6JID - chains A and B; structure by X-ray diffraction, 2.50 A resolution.

== Chain A (and B) ==
Name: Bifunctional methylenetetrahydrofolate dehydrogenase/cyclohydrolase, mitochondrial
From: Homo sapiens
Notes: EC 1.5.1.15, 3.5.4.9; chain B of this document is another copy of the same molecule, construct and numbering; everything in this record applies to it too
Reference sequence: P13995 (MTDC_HUMAN); residues 36-338 here = UniProt positions 36-338
Sequence (323 residues; each row starts with the number of its first residue):
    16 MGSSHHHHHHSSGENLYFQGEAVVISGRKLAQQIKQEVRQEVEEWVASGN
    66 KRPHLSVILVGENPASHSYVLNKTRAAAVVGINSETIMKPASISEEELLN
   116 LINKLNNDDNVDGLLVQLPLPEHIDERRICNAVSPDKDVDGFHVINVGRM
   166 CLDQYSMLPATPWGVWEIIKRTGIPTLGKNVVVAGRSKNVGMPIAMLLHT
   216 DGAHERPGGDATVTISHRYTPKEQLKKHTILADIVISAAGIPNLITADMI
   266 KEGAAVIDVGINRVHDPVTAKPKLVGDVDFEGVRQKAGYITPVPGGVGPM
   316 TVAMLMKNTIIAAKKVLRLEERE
Unresolved in the structure: 16-35, 282-285, 334-338 (chain B: 16-35, 280-288, 334-338)
Construct notes: expression tag (16-35)
Swiss-Prot annotation at these positions:
  - binding site (substrate): Y84 to K88, V131 to L133, P309 to G313
  - binding site (NAD(+)): G200 to S202, R233
  - modified residue: K50 (N6-acetyllysine)
  - cross-link: K50 (Glycyl lysine isopeptide (Lys-Gly) (interchain with G-Cter in SUMO2))
Residues lining bound ligands: BQC (5-(4-oxo-2-phenyl-1,5,7,8-tetrahydropyrido[4,3-d]pyrimidine-6(4H)-carbonyl)-1,3-dihydro-2H-2lambda~6~,1-benzothiazole-2,2-dione): Y84, N87, K88, Q132, L133, I276, L289, V308, P309, G310, G311, G313, P314, T316, V317
What the authors report for this chain:
  - binding site for BQC: Y84, N87, K88, Q132, L133, P134, G310
  - specificity-determining residues: N87

== Chain A / chain B interface ==
Contacting residue pairs (66):
  R142(A) - L167(B)
  R142(A) - Q169(B)
  F157(A) - L167(B)  hydrophobic
  V159(A) - G163(B)
  V159(A) - R164(B)
  G163(A) - V159(B)
  G163(A) - G163(B)
  R164(A) - V159(B)
  C166(A) - C166(B)  hydrogen bond
  C166(A) - K203(B)  hydrogen bond (backbone-side chain)
  C166(A) - M207(B)
  L167(A) - R142(B)
  L167(A) - K203(B)
  D168(A) - K203(B)  salt bridge
  Q169(A) - R142(B)
  G193(A) - Y234(B)
  N195(A) - Q239(B)  hydrogen bond
  N195(A) - H243(B)
  R201(A) - H214(B)  hydrogen bond (side chain-backbone)
  R201(A) - T215(B)
  R201(A) - D216(B)  salt bridge
  R201(A) - D225(B)  salt bridge
  K203(A) - C166(B)  hydrogen bond (side chain-backbone)
  K203(A) - L167(B)
  K203(A) - D168(B)  salt bridge
  K203(A) - M211(B)
  K203(A) - T215(B)
  M207(A) - C166(B)
  M211(A) - K203(B)
  M211(A) - M211(B)  hydrophobic
  H214(A) - R201(B)  hydrogen bond (backbone-side chain)
  H214(A) - I230(B)
  H214(A) - H232(B)  hydrogen bond (backbone-side chain)
  T215(A) - R201(B)
  T215(A) - K203(B)
  D216(A) - R201(B)  salt bridge
  D216(A) - R233(B)  salt bridge
  D225(A) - R201(B)  salt bridge
  D225(A) - H232(B)
  D225(A) - Y234(B)
  A226(A) - H232(B)  hydrogen bond (backbone-side chain)
  T227(A) - T229(B)
  T227(A) - I230(B)
  T227(A) - H232(B)
  T227(A) - T235(B)  hydrogen bond
  T227(A) - H243(B)
  V228(A) - V228(B)
  V228(A) - T229(B)
  V228(A) - I230(B)  hydrogen bond (backbone-backbone)
  T229(A) - T227(B)
  T229(A) - V228(B)
  T229(A) - T229(B)  hydrogen bond
  I230(A) - H214(B)
  I230(A) - T227(B)
  I230(A) - V228(B)  hydrogen bond (backbone-backbone)
  H232(A) - H214(B)  hydrogen bond (side chain-backbone)
  H232(A) - D225(B)
  H232(A) - A226(B)  hydrogen bond (side chain-backbone)
  Y234(A) - G193(B)
  Y234(A) - D225(B)
  T235(A) - T227(B)  hydrogen bond
  P236(A) - G193(B)
  Q239(A) - N195(B)  hydrogen bond
  H243(A) - N195(B)
  H243(A) - T227(B)
  H243(A) - H243(B)
Interface residues without a listed pair, chain A (34 interface residues in all): I160, V162, L192, R233
Interface residues without a listed pair, chain B (34 interface residues in all): F157, I160, V162, L192, P236

== Summary ==
The chain A/chain B interface involves 34 residues from each chain, with 16 hydrogen bonds and 7 salt bridges.
Polar contacts include D168(A)-K203(B), R201(A)-D216(B) and R201(A)-D225(B). Bound to chain A: compound BQC.
From the paper: a binding site for BQC at Y84(A), N87(A) and K88(A) among others; the specificity determinant
N87(A).
Chain A and chain B are both Bifunctional methylenetetrahydrofolate dehydrogenase/cyclohydrolase,
mitochondrial (Homo sapiens); the structure, Human MTHFD2 in complex with Compound 1, was determined by X-ray
diffraction (same publication as 6JIB).
